8S7X - chains C and I of the 11 polymer chains in the assembly; structure by electron microscopy, 2.78 A resolution.

[Chain C]
Name: Methyl-coenzyme M reductase subunit alpha
From: Methanococcus maripaludis
Notes: EC 2.8.4.1
Reference sequence: A0A2L1CBB0 (A0A2L1CBB0_METMI); numbering as in UniProt (aligned over 1-553)
Amino-acid sequence (553 residues; numbered 1 to 553; the number before each row is that of its first residue):
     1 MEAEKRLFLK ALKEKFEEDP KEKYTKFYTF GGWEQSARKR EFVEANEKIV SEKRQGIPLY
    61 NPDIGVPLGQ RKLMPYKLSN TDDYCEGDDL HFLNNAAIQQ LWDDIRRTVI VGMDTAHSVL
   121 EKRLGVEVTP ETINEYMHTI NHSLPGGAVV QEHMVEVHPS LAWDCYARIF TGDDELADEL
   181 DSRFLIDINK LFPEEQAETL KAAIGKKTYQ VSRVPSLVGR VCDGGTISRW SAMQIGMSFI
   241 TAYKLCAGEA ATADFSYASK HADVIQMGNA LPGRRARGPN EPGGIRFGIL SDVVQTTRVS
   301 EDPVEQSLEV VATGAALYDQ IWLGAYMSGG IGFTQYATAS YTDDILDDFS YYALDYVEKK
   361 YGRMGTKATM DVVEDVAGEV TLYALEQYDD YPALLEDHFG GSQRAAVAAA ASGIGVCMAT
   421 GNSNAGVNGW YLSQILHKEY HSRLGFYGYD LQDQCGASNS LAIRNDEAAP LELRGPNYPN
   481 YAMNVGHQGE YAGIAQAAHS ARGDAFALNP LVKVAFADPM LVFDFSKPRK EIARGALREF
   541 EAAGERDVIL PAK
Disordered / not traced: 1-3
Differences from the reference sequence: variant Ser51 (Ala in A0A2L1CBB0)
Modified / non-standard residues: His261 (N1-methylated histidine; MHS); Arg275 (5-methyl-arginine; AGM); Gln403 (2-methyl-glutamine; MGN); Gly448 (thioglycin; GL3); Cys455 (S-methylcysteine; SMC)
Ligand contacts:
  - 1-thioethanesulfonic acid (COM): Tyr336, Phe446, Tyr447, Gly448
  - factor 430 (F43), molecule 1: Ala148, Val149, Gln151, Met154, Val155, Met233, Met237, Ile240
  - factor 430 (F43), molecule 2: Ser328, Gly329, Gly330, Ile331, Gly332, Phe333, Thr334, Gln335, Tyr336, Phe399, Gly400, Gln403, Phe446
  - FeFe cofactor (S5Q): His142, Ala148, Val150, Gln151, Glu152
  - Coenzyme B (TP7): Arg274, Leu323, Met327, Ser328, Phe333, Phe446, Met483, Asn484, Val485

[Chain I]
Name: Methyl-coenzyme M reductase operon protein C
From: Methanococcus maripaludis
Reference sequence: G0H3B1 (G0H3B1_METMI); numbering as in UniProt (aligned over 1-198)
Amino-acid sequence (234 residues; row label = number of the first residue in the row; numbers below 1 keep their minus sign (Met-35 is residue -35)):
   -35 MSAWSHPQFE KGGGSGGGSG GSAWSHPQFE KSAGSGMPVG RKEQIVDCRA VMGLGEGGGL
    25 AQRGTFAEGL RNDVVVVAMS PGRRHITKPV CEITYGIREA GIQTSVLVLD AGGGIPSDAP
    85 QGSLGSTFGL KPEEAKQVNR HKLCVIHFGN VKSHIIYKAR LFLKYVDIPT IIVCQTPVDM
   145 EDFAAIGIKT KNVMPLESKT EGKIVEIITG VIRGESAPQK KIDEIIESIK KHLG
Disordered / not traced: -35 to 4
Differences from the reference sequence: initiating methionine (-35); expression tag (-34 to 0)
Metal / ion sites: FeFe cofactor Fe site 1: Cys12, Cys55; FeFe cofactor Fe site 2: His49, His118
Ligand contacts:
  - FeFe cofactor (S5Q), molecule 1: Val10, Cys12, Arg13, Leu24, Ala25, Ala31, Ile50, Thr51, Cys55, Thr58, Arg62, Val70
  - FeFe cofactor (S5Q), molecule 2: Met43, Arg48, His49, Gly76, Gly77, Gly78, Ile79, Phe112, Gly113, Asn114, Val115, His118, Ile119, Lys122, Arg177

[How chain C and chain I interact]
Pairs across the interface - 19 pairs, chain C then chain I:
  Glu135(C) - Ser117(I)
  His142(C) - Asn114(I)
  His142(C) - Val115(I)
  Val150(C) - Leu88(I)
  Val150(C) - Gly89(I)
  Val150(C) - Ser90(I)
  Val150(C) - His118(I)
  Glu152(C) - Ser44(I)  hydrogen bond
  Glu152(C) - Arg48(I)
  Glu152(C) - His49(I)  salt bridge
  Met154(C) - Arg48(I)  hydrogen bond (backbone-side chain)
  Glu156(C) - Arg48(I)  salt bridge
  Glu156(C) - Arg177(I)  salt bridge
  His158(C) - Arg47(I)
  Pro159(C) - Arg177(I)
  Ser160(C) - Glu179(I)  hydrogen bond
  Thr241(C) - Leu88(I)
  Lys244(C) - Gln85(I)
  Lys244(C) - Leu88(I)
Other interface residues (no listed pair), chain C (15 interface residues in all): His138, Val149, Gln151, Val155
Other interface residues (no listed pair), chain I (18 interface residues in all): Gly78, Ile79, Lys116, Ile176

[Overview]
The interface between chain C and chain I involves 15 residues on one side and 18 on the other, with 3
hydrogen bonds and 3 salt bridges. Polar contacts include Glu152(C)-His49(I), Glu156(C)-Arg48(I) and
Glu156(C)-Arg177(I).
Here chain C is Methyl-coenzyme M reductase subunit alpha and chain I is Methyl-coenzyme M reductase operon
protein C, both from Methanococcus maripaludis. Entry 8S7X (Methyl-coenzyme M reductase activation complex
without the A2 component) was determined by electron microscopy, deposited together with 8S7V and 9H1L.
